7JO9 - chains F and J of the 11 polymer chains in the assembly; structure by electron microscopy, 3.30 A resolution.

Chain F:
Protein: Histone H4
Source organism: Homo sapiens
UniProtKB: P62805 (H4_HUMAN); residues 0-102 here correspond to UniProt positions 1-103 (UniProt number = residue number + 1)
Chain sequence (103 residues; each row starts with the number of its first residue; numbering starts at 0):
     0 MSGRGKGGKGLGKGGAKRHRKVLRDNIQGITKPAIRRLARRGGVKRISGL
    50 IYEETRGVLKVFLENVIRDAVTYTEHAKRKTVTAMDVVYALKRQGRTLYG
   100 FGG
Unresolved in the structure: 0-17
UniProt features mapped onto this chain:
  - DNA-binding region: Lys16 to Lys20
  - modified residue: Ser1 (N-acetylserine), Arg3 (Asymmetric dimethylarginine), Lys5 (N6-(2-hydroxyisobutyryl)lysine), Lys8 (N6-(2-hydroxyisobutyryl)lysine), Lys12 (N6-(2-hydroxyisobutyryl)lysine), Lys16 (N6-(2-hydroxyisobutyryl)lysine), Lys20 (N6,N6,N6-trimethyllysine), Lys31 (N6-(2-hydroxyisobutyryl)lysine), Lys44 (N6-(2-hydroxyisobutyryl)lysine), Ser47 (Phosphoserine), Tyr51 (Phosphotyrosine), Lys59 (N6-(2-hydroxyisobutyryl)lysine), Lys77 (N6-(2-hydroxyisobutyryl)lysine), Lys79 (N6-(2-hydroxyisobutyryl)lysine), Thr80 (Phosphothreonine), Tyr88 (Phosphotyrosine), Lys91 (N6-(2-hydroxyisobutyryl)lysine)
  - cross-link (Glycyl lysine isopeptide (Lys-Gly)): Lys12 (interchain with G-Cter in SUMO2), Lys20 (interchain with G-Cter in SUMO2), Lys31 (interchain with G-Cter in SUMO2), Lys59 (interchain with G-Cter in SUMO2), Lys79 (interchain with G-Cter in SUMO2), Lys91 (interchain with G-Cter in SUMO2)

Chain J:
Molecule: 147-nt DNA strand
Source organism: synthetic construct
Sequence (147 nucleotides; row label = number of the first residue in the row; numbers below 1 keep their minus sign (DA-73 is residue -73)):
   -73 ATCGAGAATCCCGGTGCCGAGGCCGCTCAATTGGTCGTAGACAGCTCTAG
   -23 CACCGCTTAAACGCACGTACGCGCTGTCCCCCGCGTTTTAACCGCCAAGG
    27 GGATTACTCCCTAGTCTCCAGGCACGTGTCAGATATATACATCCGAT
Unresolved in the structure: -73, 73

Interface between chain F and chain J:
Contacting residue pairs (8; chain F residue first):
  His18(F) with DA-22(J), hydrogen bond to the phosphate; DC-21(J), salt bridge to the phosphate
  Arg19(F) with DC-23(J), phosphate contact; DA-22(J), salt bridge to the phosphate
  Thr30(F) with DA-13(J), phosphate contact
  Pro32(F) with DA-13(J), phosphate contact; DC-12(J), phosphate contact
  Arg36(F) with DA-13(J), salt bridge to the phosphate
Other interface residues (no listed pair), chain F (7 interface residues in all): Lys31, Arg45
Other interface residues (no listed pair), chain J (6 interface residues in all): DC-4

Summary:
Chain F and chain J form an interface of 7 and 6 residues respectively; the contacts include 1 hydrogen bond
and 3 salt bridges. Polar pairs include His18(F)-DA-22(J), His18(F)-DC-21(J) and Arg19(F)-DA-22(J). Curated
annotation (UniProt) lists a DNA-binding region on chain F.
Here chain F is Histone H4 (Homo sapiens) and chain J is a 147-nt DNA strand (synthetic construct). Entry 7JO9
(1:1 cGAS-nucleosome complex) was determined by electron microscopy (same publication as 7JOA).
